Entry 7D4F (electron microscopy, 2.57 A resolution); this record covers chains B and A of the 4 polymer chains in the assembly.

# Chain B
Molecule: Non-structural protein 8
Source organism: Severe acute respiratory syndrome coronavirus 2
UniProtKB: P0DTD1 (R1AB_SARS2); residues 1-198 here correspond to UniProt positions 3943-4140 (UniProt number = residue number + 3942)
Sequence (199 residues; row label = number of the first residue in the row; numbering starts at 0):
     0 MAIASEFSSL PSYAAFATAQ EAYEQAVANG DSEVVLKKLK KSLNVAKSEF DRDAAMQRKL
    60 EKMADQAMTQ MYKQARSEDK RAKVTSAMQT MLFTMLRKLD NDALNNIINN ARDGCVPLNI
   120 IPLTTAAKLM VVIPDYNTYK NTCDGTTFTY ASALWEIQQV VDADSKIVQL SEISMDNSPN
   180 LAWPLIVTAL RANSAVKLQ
Disordered / not traced: 0-77, 192-198
Construct notes: initiating methionine (0)
UniProt features mapped onto this chain:
  - site: Gln198 (Cleavage)

# Chain A
Molecule: RNA-directed RNA polymerase
Source organism: Severe acute respiratory syndrome coronavirus 2
Notes: EC 2.7.7.48
UniProtKB: P0DTD1 (R1AB_SARS2); residues 1-932 here correspond to UniProt positions 4393-5324 (UniProt number = residue number + 4392)
Sequence (943 residues; numbered 0 to 942; the number before each row is that of its first residue; numbering starts at 0):
     0 MSADAQSFLN RVCGVSAARL TPCGTGTSTD VVYRAFDIYN DKVAGFAKFL KTNCCRFQEK
    60 DEDDNLIDSY FVVKRHTFSN YQHEETIYNL LKDCPAVAKH DFFKFRIDGD MVPHISRQRL
   120 TKYTMADLVY ALRHFDEGNC DTLKEILVTY NCCDDDYFNK KDWYDFVENP DILRVYANLG
   180 ERVRQALLKT VQFCDAMRNA GIVGVLTLDN QDLNGNWYDF GDFIQTTPGS GVPVVDSYYS
   240 LLMPILTLTR ALTAESHVDT DLTKPYIKWD LLKYDFTEER LKLFDRYFKY WDQTYHPNCV
   300 NCLDDRCILH CANFNVLFST VFPPTSFGPL VRKIFVDGVP FVVSTGYHFR ELGVVHNQDV
   360 NLHSSRLSFK ELLVYAADPA MHAASGNLLL DKRTTCFSVA ALTNNVAFQT VKPGNFNKDF
   420 YDFAVSKGFF KEGSSVELKH FFFAQDGNAA ISDYDYYRYN LPTMCDIRQL LFVVEVVDKY
   480 FDCYDGGCIN ANQVIVNNLD KSAGFPFNKW GKARLYYDSM SYEDQDALFA YTKRNVIPTI
   540 TQMNLKYAIS AKNRARTVAG VSICSTMTNR QFHQKLLKSI AATRGATVVI GTSKFYGGWH
   600 NMLKTVYSDV ENPHLMGWDY PKCDRAMPNM LRIMASLVLA RKHTTCCSLS HRFYRLANEC
   660 AQVLSEMVMC GGSLYVKPGG TSSGDATTAY ANSVFNICQA VTANVNALLS TDGNKIADKY
   720 VRNLQHRLYE CLYRNRDVDT DFVNEFYAYL RKHFSMMILS DDAVVCFNST YASQGLVASI
   780 KNFKSVLYYQ NNVFMSEAKC WTETDLTKGP HEFCSQHTML VKQGDDYVYL PYPDPSRILG
   840 AGCFVDDIVK TDGTLMIERF VSLAIDAYPL TKHPNQEYAD VFHLYLQYIR KLHDELTGHM
   900 LDMYSVMLTN DNTSRYWEPE FYEAMYTPHT VLQGGSENLY FQG
Disordered / not traced: 0-5, 23-30, 107-109, 896-910, 930-942
Construct notes: initiating methionine (0); expression tag (933-942)
Ion coordination: Zn2+ site 1: His295, Cys301, Cys306, Cys310; Zn2+ site 2: Cys487, Cys645, Cys646
Residues lining bound ligands:
  - suramin (H3U; 8-(3-(3-aminobenzamido)-4-methylbenzamido)naphthalene-1,3,5-trisulfonic acid), molecule 1: His439, Ile548, Ser549, Ala550, Lys551, Arg553, Arg555, Arg836, Ala840, Arg858, Ser861, Leu862, Asp865
  - suramin (H3U), molecule 2: Ile494, Asn496, Asn497, Lys500, Arg569, Gln573, Leu576, Lys577, Ala580, Ile589, Gly590, Thr591, Ala685, Tyr689, Leu758, Cys813
UniProt features mapped onto this chain:
  - region: Lys545 to Arg555 (Interaction with RMP Remdesivir), Thr582 to Pro620 (RdRp Palm N-ter)
  - active site: Ser759, Asp760, Asp761
  - binding site (Mn(2+)): Asn209, Asp218
  - binding site (Zn(2+)): His295, Cys301, Cys306, Cys310, Cys487, His642, Cys645, Cys646
  - site: Gln932 (Cleavage)
What the authors report for this chain:
  - binding site for suramin: His439, Asn496, Asn497, Lys500, Ser549, Ala550, Lys551, Arg553, Arg555, Arg569, Gln573, Leu576, Lys577, Ala580, Gly590, Ala685, Tyr689, Leu758, Arg836, Ala840, Ser861, Leu862, Asp865

# Interface between chain B and chain A
Pairs across the interface (98):
  Arg80(B) - Phe368(A)
  Arg80(B) - Ser518(A)  hydrogen bond (side chain-backbone)
  Arg80(B) - Asp523(A)  salt bridge
  Val83(B) - Phe368(A)  hydrophobic
  Val83(B) - Leu514(A)  hydrophobic
  Val83(B) - Tyr515(A)  hydrophobic
  Val83(B) - Ser518(A)
  Thr84(B) - Phe368(A)
  Thr84(B) - Leu371(A)
  Ala86(B) - Trp509(A)
  Met87(B) - Phe368(A)  hydrophobic
  Met87(B) - Leu371(A)  hydrophobic
  Met87(B) - Leu372(A)  hydrophobic
  Met87(B) - Trp509(A)  hydrophobic
  Met90(B) - His381(A)
  Met90(B) - Trp509(A)  hydrophobic
  Leu91(B) - Phe340(A)  hydrophobic
  Leu91(B) - Leu371(A)  hydrophobic
  Leu91(B) - Tyr374(A)
  Met94(B) - Met380(A)  hydrophobic
  Met94(B) - His381(A)
  Met94(B) - Ser384(A)
  Leu95(B) - Val338(A)  hydrophobic
  Leu95(B) - Pro339(A)
  Leu95(B) - Phe340(A)  hydrophobic
  Leu95(B) - Met380(A)
  Leu98(B) - Met380(A)  hydrophobic
  Leu98(B) - Ala383(A)
  Asn100(B) - Pro339(A)
  Leu103(B) - Lys332(A)
  Leu103(B) - Val341(A)  hydrophobic
  Asn104(B) - Lys332(A)
  Ile106(B) - Leu271(A)
  Ile107(B) - Lys332(A)
  Asn109(B) - Leu271(A)
  Ala110(B) - Leu271(A)
  Asp112(B) - Tyr273(A)  hydrogen bond
  Asp112(B) - Arg331(A)  hydrogen bond (backbone-side chain)
  Gly113(B) - Val330(A)
  Gly113(B) - Arg331(A)
  Cys114(B) - Tyr273(A)
  Cys114(B) - Leu329(A)  hydrophobic
  Cys114(B) - Val330(A)
  Cys114(B) - Arg331(A)
  Cys114(B) - Thr344(A)
  Val115(B) - Leu271(A)  hydrophobic
  Val115(B) - Leu329(A)
  Val115(B) - Val330(A)  hydrogen bond (backbone-backbone)
  Pro116(B) - Leu271(A)
  Pro116(B) - Thr324(A)
  Pro116(B) - Pro328(A)
  Leu117(B) - Pro328(A)  hydrogen bond (backbone-backbone)
  Leu117(B) - Val330(A)  hydrophobic
  Leu117(B) - Pro378(A)
  Leu117(B) - Ala379(A)  hydrophobic
  Leu117(B) - Ala382(A)  hydrophobic
  Leu117(B) - Met666(A)  hydrophobic
  Asn118(B) - Pro323(A)
  Asn118(B) - Thr324(A)
  Asn118(B) - Phe326(A)  hydrogen bond (side chain-backbone)
  Asn118(B) - Phe396(A)
  Asn118(B) - Val398(A)
  Asn118(B) - Met666(A)
  Ile119(B) - Leu270(A)
  Ile119(B) - Leu271(A)  hydrophobic
  Ile120(B) - Ala383(A)  hydrophobic
  Pro121(B) - Ala382(A)
  Pro121(B) - Leu387(A)
  Pro121(B) - Val398(A)
  Leu122(B) - Leu387(A)  hydrophobic
  Thr123(B) - Leu270(A)
  Ala125(B) - Leu387(A)
  Lys127(B) - Asn386(A)
  Lys127(B) - Leu387(A)  hydrogen bond (backbone-backbone)
  Lys127(B) - Asn403(A)  hydrogen bond
  Leu128(B) - Leu387(A)
  Met129(B) - Asn386(A)
  Met129(B) - Leu387(A)  hydrogen bond (backbone-backbone)
  Met129(B) - Leu388(A)
  Met129(B) - Leu389(A)  hydrogen bond (backbone-backbone)
  Met129(B) - Ala400(A)  hydrophobic
  Met129(B) - Thr402(A)
  Met129(B) - Asn403(A)
  Met129(B) - Val405(A)  hydrophobic
  Val130(B) - Leu389(A)
  Val131(B) - Leu389(A)  hydrogen bond (backbone-backbone)
  Val131(B) - Asp390(A)
  Val131(B) - Lys391(A)  hydrogen bond (backbone-backbone)
  Val131(B) - Arg392(A)
  Pro133(B) - Lys391(A)
  Thr137(B) - Lys391(A)
  Thr141(B) - Leu389(A)
  Thr141(B) - Lys391(A)
  Tyr149(B) - Leu387(A)  hydrophobic
  Tyr149(B) - Leu389(A)
  Trp154(B) - Leu387(A)  hydrophobic
  Pro183(B) - Phe407(A)  hydrophobic
  Pro183(B) - Asn447(A)
Interface residues without a listed pair, chain B (47 interface residues in all): Lys79, Gln88, Lys97, Arg111, Ala162, Ile185
Interface residues without a listed pair, chain A (60 interface residues in all): Lys272, Asp274, Ser325, Leu366, Ala375, Gly385, Ala399, Asn404, Phe506, Met519, Ser520, Val675

# Summary
47 residues of chain B face 60 of chain A across their interface; the contacts include 12 hydrogen bonds and 1
salt bridge. Polar pairs include Arg80(B)-Asp523(A), Arg80(B)-Ser518(A) and Asp112(B)-Tyr273(A). Chain A binds
suramin. The paper reports a binding site for suramin at His439(A), Asn496(A) and Asn497(A) among others.
Chain B is Non-structural protein 8 and chain A is RNA-directed RNA polymerase, both from Severe acute
respiratory syndrome coronavirus 2; the structure, Structure of COVID-19 RNA-dependent RNA polymerase bound to
suramin, was determined by electron microscopy.
